PDB entry 1ETT | X-ray diffraction, 2.50 A resolution | chains L and H

== Chain L ==
Molecule: Epsilon-thrombin
From: Bos taurus
Notes: EC 3.4.21.5
Reference sequence: P00735 (THRB_BOVIN); the construct lacks a stretch of the UniProt sequence, so the offset changes along the chain: -12 to 0 = UniProt 318-330; 1-14 = UniProt 339-352
Chain sequence (49 residues; each row starts with the number of its first residue; a row labelled like 14A-14M holds insertion residues (14A, then the next letters in order); numbers below 1 keep their minus sign (Thr-12 is residue -12)):
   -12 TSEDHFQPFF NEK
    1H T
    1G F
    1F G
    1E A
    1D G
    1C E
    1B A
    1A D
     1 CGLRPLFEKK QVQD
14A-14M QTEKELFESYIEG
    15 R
Not modelled in the structure: -12 to 0
Swiss-Prot annotation at these positions:
  - site: Arg15 (Cleavage)

== Chain H ==
Molecule: Epsilon-thrombin
From: Bos taurus
Notes: EC 3.4.21.5
Reference sequence: P00735 (THRB_BOVIN); the construct lacks a stretch of the UniProt sequence and is renumbered around it, so the offset changes along the chain: 16-36 = UniProt 367-387; 37-60 = UniProt 389-412; 61-77 = UniProt 422-438; 78-97 = UniProt 440-459; 6 more segments
Chain sequence (259 residues; each row starts with the number of its first residue; note: 1 number in that range is skipped by the numbering (no residue carries it; nothing is unmodelled there); a row labelled like 60A-60I holds insertion residues (60A, then the next letters in order)):
    16 IVEGQDAEVG LSPWQVMLFR K
   36A S
    37 PQELLCGASL ISDRWVLTAA HCLL
60A-60I YPPWDKNFT
    61 VDDLLVRIGK HSRTRYE
   77A R
    78 KVEKISMLDK IYIHPRYNWK
   97A E
    98 NLDRDIALLK LKRPIELSDY IHPVCLPDKQ TA
129A-129C AKL
   130 LHAGFKGRVT GWGNRRETWT
149A-149E TSVAE
   150 VQPSVLQVVN LPLVERPVCK ASTRIRITDN MFCAG
  184A Y
   185 KP
186A-186D GEGK
   187 RGDACEGDSG GPFVMKSP
204A-204B YN
   205 NRWYQMGIVS WGE
   219 GC
  221A D
   221 RDGKYGFYTH VFRLKKWIQK VIDRLGS
Disulfide bonds: Cys42-Cys58, Cys168-Cys182, Cys191-Cys220
Ligand contacts: 4QQ (4-[(2S)-2-{[(4-methylphenyl)sulfonyl]amino}-3-oxo-3-(piperidin-1-yl)propyl]benzene-1-carboximidamide): His57, Tyr60A, Trp60D, Leu99, Asp189, Ala190, Cys191, Glu192, Ser195, Val213, Ser214, Trp215, Gly216, Glu217, Gly219, Cys220, Gly226, Phe227
Swiss-Prot annotation at these positions:
  - region: Ala183 to Val200 (High affinity receptor-binding region which is also known as the TP508 peptide)
  - active site (Charge relay system): His57, Asp102, Ser195
  - glycosylation: Asn60G (N-linked (GlcNAc...) asparagine)

== How chain L and chain H interact ==
Contacting residue pairs (59):
  Cys1(L) with Pro120(H); Cys122(H), disulfide; Arg206(H)
  Asp1A(L) with His119(H), hydrogen bond (backbone-side chain)
  Ala1B(L) with Arg206(H), hydrogen bond (backbone-side chain)
  Glu1C(L) with Arg206(H)
  Gly1D(L) with Arg206(H)
  Ala1E(L) with Leu123(H); Asp125(H); Tyr208(H), hydrogen bond (backbone-side chain)
  Gly1F(L) with Lys235(H)
  Thr1H(L) with Ile47(H); Ser48(H); Ile242(H)
  Gly2(L) with Trp29(H); Pro120(H), hydrogen bond (backbone-backbone); Cys122(H); Arg206(H); Trp207(H), hydrogen bond (backbone-backbone)
  Leu3(L) with His119(H), hydrogen bond (backbone-side chain); Asn205(H); Arg206(H)
  Arg4(L) with Leu26(H), hydrogen bond (side chain-backbone); Pro28(H); Trp29(H); Trp207(H)
  Pro5(L) with Asp116(H); His119(H)
  Leu6(L) with Asp116(H)
  Phe7(L) with Glu23(H); Gly25(H)
  Glu8(L) with Lys202(H), salt bridge; Asn205(H); Trp207(H), hydrogen bond
  Asp14(L) with Glu23(H); Leu26(H); Arg137(H), salt bridge
  Gln14A(L) with Glu23(H), hydrogen bond
  Thr14B(L) with Gln20(H); Arg137(H), hydrogen bond; Asn159(H), hydrogen bond (backbone-side chain)
  Glu14C(L) with Arg137(H); Lys202(H), salt bridge
  Glu14E(L) with Lys135(H), salt bridge; Asn159(H)
  Leu14F(L) with Lys135(H); Gly136(H); Asn159(H)
  Phe14G(L) with Lys202(H); Asn205(H)
  Ser14I(L) with Gly133(H); Phe134(H); Lys135(H), hydrogen bond (side chain-backbone)
  Tyr14J(L) with Leu129C(H); Phe134(H), hydrophobic; Met201(H); Lys202(H), hydrogen bond (side chain-backbone)
  Gly14M(L) with Phe134(H)
  Arg15(L) with Phe134(H)
Other interface residues (no listed pair), chain L (28 interface residues in all): Phe1G, Lys9
Other interface residues (no listed pair), chain H (37 interface residues in all): Val24, Trp51, Ser115, Tyr117, Val121, His131, Tyr184A, Pro204
Cross-chain cystine bridges: Cys1(L)-Cys122(H)

== Overview ==
28 residues of chain L and 37 residues of chain H are in contact; the contacts include 1 disulfide bond, 13
hydrogen bonds and 4 salt bridges. Polar contacts include Glu8(L)-Lys202(H), Glu14E(L)-Lys135(H) and
Asp14(L)-Arg137(H). Chain H binds compound 4QQ.
Here chain L is Epsilon-thrombin and chain H is Epsilon-thrombin, both from Bos taurus. Entry 1ETT (Refined
2.3 angstroms X-ray crystal structure of bovine thrombin complexes formed with the benzamidine and
arginine-based ...) was determined by X-ray diffraction (same publication as 1ETR and 1ETS).
